Entry 1MAV (X-ray diffraction, 1.60 A resolution); this record covers chain A.

Chain A:
Name: cell division response regulator DivK
From: Caulobacter vibrioides
UniProtKB: Q9A5I4 (Q9A5I4_CAUCR); residue numbers follow UniProt; this construct covers 2-125
Chain sequence (124 residues; numbered 2 to 125; the number before each row is that of its first residue):
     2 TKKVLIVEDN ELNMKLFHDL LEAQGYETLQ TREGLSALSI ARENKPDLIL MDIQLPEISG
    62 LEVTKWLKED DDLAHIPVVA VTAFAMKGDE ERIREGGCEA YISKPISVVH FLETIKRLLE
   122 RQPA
Unresolved in the structure: 85-90, 125
Bound ions: Mn2+ site 1: Glu-9, Asp-10, Asp-53; Mn2+ site 2: His-19, Glu-34

In short:
Glu-9, Asp-10 and Asp-53 form the Mn2+ site 1. The Mn2+ site 2 is built by His-19 and Glu-34.
Chain A is cell division response regulator DivK (Caulobacter vibrioides); the structure, Crystal structure of
the response regulator divk at ph 6.0 in complex with MN2+, was determined by X-ray diffraction, deposited
together with 1MB0, 1MB3, 1M5T and 1M5U.
